PDB entry 4KR3 | X-ray diffraction, 3.23 A resolution | chains A and C

== Chain A ==
Name: Glycine--tRNA ligase
Source organism: Homo sapiens
Notes: EC 6.1.1.14
UniProtKB: P41250 (SYG_HUMAN); residues 60-685 here correspond to UniProt positions 114-739 (UniProt number = residue number + 54)
Amino-acid sequence (637 residues; row label = number of the first residue in the row):
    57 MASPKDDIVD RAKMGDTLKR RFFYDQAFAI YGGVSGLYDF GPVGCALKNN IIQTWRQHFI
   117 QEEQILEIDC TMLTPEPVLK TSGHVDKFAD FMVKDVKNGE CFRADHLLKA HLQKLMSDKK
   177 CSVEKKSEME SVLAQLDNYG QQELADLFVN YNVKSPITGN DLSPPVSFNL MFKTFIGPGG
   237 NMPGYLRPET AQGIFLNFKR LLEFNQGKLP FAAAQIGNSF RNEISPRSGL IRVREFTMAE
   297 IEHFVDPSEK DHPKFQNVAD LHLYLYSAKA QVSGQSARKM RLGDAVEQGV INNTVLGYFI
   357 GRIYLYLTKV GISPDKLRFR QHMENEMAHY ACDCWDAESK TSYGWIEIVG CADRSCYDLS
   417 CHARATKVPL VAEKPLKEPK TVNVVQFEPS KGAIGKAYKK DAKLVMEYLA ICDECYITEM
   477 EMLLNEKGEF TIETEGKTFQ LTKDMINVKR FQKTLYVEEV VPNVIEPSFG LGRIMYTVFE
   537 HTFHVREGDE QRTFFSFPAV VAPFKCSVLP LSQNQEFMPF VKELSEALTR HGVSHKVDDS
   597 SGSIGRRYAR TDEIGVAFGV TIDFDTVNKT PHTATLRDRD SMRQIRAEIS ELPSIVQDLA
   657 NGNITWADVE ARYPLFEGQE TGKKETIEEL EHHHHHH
Not modelled in the structure: 57-64, 145-222, 382-386, 442-506, 679-693
Sequence notes: expression tag (57-59, 686-693); engineered mutation Gly71 (Glu125 in P41250)
Ligand contacts:
  - AMP-PNP (ANP; phosphoaminophosphonic acid-adenylate ester): Arg277, Glu279, Leu286, Ile287, Arg288, Val289, Phe292, Met294, His378, Asp392, Glu403, Ile404, Val405, Gly406, Glu522, Ser524, Gly526, Arg529
  - glycine (GLY): Glu245, Arg277, Met294, Glu296, Arg410, Glu522, Ser524
Curated features (UniProtKB/Swiss-Prot):
  - binding site (glycine): Glu245, Glu296, Glu522 to Ser524
  - binding site (ATP): Arg277 to Glu279, Arg288, Val289, Glu403, Ile404, Arg529
  - modified residue: Lys150 (N6-acetyllysine), Tyr399 (Phosphotyrosine), Lys447 (N6-acetyllysine), Ser646 (Phosphoserine), Thr682 (Phosphothreonine)

== Chain C ==
Molecule: Gly-tRNA-CCC
Sequence (74 nucleotides; row label = number of the first residue in the row; note: 2 numbers in that range are skipped by the numbering (no residue carries them; nothing is unmodelled there)):
     1 XCGCCGCUGG UGUAGU
    18 GGUAUCAUGC AAGAUUCCCA UUCUUGCGA
    48 CCCGGGUUCG AUUCCCGGGC GGCGCACCA
Not modelled in the structure: 73-76
Modified positions: GTP (guanosine-5'-triphosphate) at position 1

== Interface between chain A and chain C ==
Residue-residue contacts (58):
  Arg67(A) - C70(C)  salt bridge to the phosphate
  Asp72(A) - U11(C)  hydrogen bond to the sugar
  Lys75(A) - U11(C)  salt bridge to the phosphate
  Arg76(A) - G10(C)  sugar contact
  Arg76(A) - U11(C)  sugar contact
  Gln82(A) - C67(C)  hydrogen bond to the sugar
  Gln82(A) - G68(C)  sugar contact
  Gly88(A) - G66(C)  hydrogen bond to the sugar
  Gly88(A) - C67(C)  sugar contact
  Gly89(A) - G66(C)  sugar contact
  Gly89(A) - C67(C)  sugar contact
  Val90(A) - C67(C)  sugar contact
  Ser91(A) - C67(C)  hydrogen bond to the phosphate
  Ser91(A) - G68(C)  phosphate contact
  Gly92(A) - G68(C)  phosphate contact
  Ile280(A) - GTP_1(C)
  Ser281(A) - GTP_1(C)
  Arg283(A) - GTP_1(C)
  Arg283(A) - C70(C)  base contact
  Arg283(A) - G71(C)  base contact
  Arg283(A) - C72(C)  base contact
  Asp545(A) - A37(C)  base contact
  Gln547(A) - U25(C)  phosphate contact
  Gln547(A) - G26(C)  phosphate contact
  Gln547(A) - A37(C)  hydrogen bond to the base
  Arg548(A) - C36(C)  hydrogen bond to the sugar
  Arg548(A) - A37(C)  salt bridge to the phosphate
  Leu567(A) - C34(C)  base contact
  Leu567(A) - C35(C)  base contact
  Ser568(A) - U33(C)  base contact
  Ser568(A) - C34(C)  base contact
  Gln569(A) - G30(C)  hydrogen bond to the phosphate
  Ser596(A) - A28(C)  hydrogen bond to the phosphate
  Ser596(A) - A29(C)  phosphate contact
  Ser599(A) - U38(C)  hydrogen bond to the phosphate
  Ile600(A) - C35(C)  sugar contact
  Gly601(A) - C36(C)  sugar contact
  Gly601(A) - A37(C)  sugar contact
  Arg602(A) - G26(C)  salt bridge to the phosphate
  Arg602(A) - C27(C)  salt bridge to the phosphate
  Arg602(A) - A37(C)  hydrogen bond to the phosphate
  Arg602(A) - U38(C)  salt bridge to the phosphate
  Tyr604(A) - C35(C)  hydrogen bond to the base
  Tyr604(A) - C36(C)  base contact
  Ala605(A) - A37(C)  base contact
  Arg606(A) - C27(C)  salt bridge to the phosphate
  Arg606(A) - A28(C)  salt bridge to the phosphate
  Glu609(A) - A37(C)  hydrogen bond to the base
  Thr617(A) - C35(C)  hydrogen bond to the base
  Asp619(A) - C35(C)  hydrogen bond to the base
  Phe620(A) - C34(C)  sugar contact
  Thr631(A) - C35(C)  base contact
  Arg633(A) - C36(C)  hydrogen bond to the base
  Met638(A) - C36(C)  hydrogen bond to the base
  Gln640(A) - C35(C)  base contact
  Gln640(A) - C36(C)  base contact
  Gln675(A) - C34(C)  hydrogen bond to the sugar
  Gln675(A) - C35(C)  phosphate contact
Other interface residues (no listed pair), chain A (43 interface residues in all): Tyr94, Ser284, Ser597, Gly598, Arg642, Phe672, Thr677
Other interface residues (no listed pair), chain C (25 interface residues in all): G12, A31, U32, G69

== Overview ==
The interface between chain A and chain C involves 43 residues on one side and 25 on the other, with 17
hydrogen bonds and 8 salt bridges. Among the polar pairs are Gln547(A)-A37(C), Tyr604(A)-C35(C) and
Glu609(A)-A37(C). Bound to chain A: glycine and AMP-PNP.
Here chain A is Glycine--tRNA ligase (Homo sapiens) and chain C is Gly-tRNA-CCC. Entry 4KR3 (Glycyl-tRNA
synthetase mutant E71G in complex with tRNA-Gly) was determined by X-ray diffraction together with 4KR2 from
the same study.
